PDB entry 4WCU | X-ray diffraction, 2.35 A resolution | chains A and C of the 4 polymer chains in the assembly

Chain A (and C):
Molecule: cAMP-specific 3', 5'-cyclic phosphodiesterase 4D
From: Homo sapiens
Notes: EC 3.1.4.53; chain C of this document is another copy of the same molecule, construct and numbering; everything in this record applies to it too
UniProt: Q08499 (PDE4D_HUMAN); residues 79-437 here correspond to UniProt positions 381-739 (UniProt number = residue number + 302)
Amino-acid sequence (359 residues; each row starts with the number of its first residue):
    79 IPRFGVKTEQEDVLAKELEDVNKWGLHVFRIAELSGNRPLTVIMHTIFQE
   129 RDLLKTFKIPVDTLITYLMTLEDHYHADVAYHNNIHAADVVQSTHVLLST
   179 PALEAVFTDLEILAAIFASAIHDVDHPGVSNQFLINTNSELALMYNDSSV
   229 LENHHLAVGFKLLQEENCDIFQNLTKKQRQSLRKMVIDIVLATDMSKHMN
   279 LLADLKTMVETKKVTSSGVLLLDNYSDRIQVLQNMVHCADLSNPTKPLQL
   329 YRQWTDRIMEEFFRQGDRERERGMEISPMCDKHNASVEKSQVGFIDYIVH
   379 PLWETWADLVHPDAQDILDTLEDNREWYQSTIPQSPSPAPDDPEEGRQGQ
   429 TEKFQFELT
Disordered / not traced: 79-89, 412-428, 437 (chain C: 79-90, 292-297, 412-428, 436-437)
Metal / ion sites: Zn2+: His164, His200, Asp201, Asp318; Mg2+ near Asp201 (its only coordinating residue here)
Residues lining bound ligands: 3KQ (N-benzyl-2-{6-[(3,5-dichloropyridin-4-yl)acetyl]-2,3-dimethoxyphenoxy}acetamide): Tyr159, His160, Thr271, Met273, Asp318, Leu319, Asn321, Tyr329, Trp332, Thr333, Ile336, Met337, Phe340, Met357, Gln369, Phe372, Ile376, Phe432, Gln433, Leu436

How chain A and chain C interact:
Residue-residue contacts - 9 pairs, chain A then chain C:
  Glu366(A) with Trp405(C), hydrogen bond
  Trp405(A) with Gln327(C), hydrogen bond
  Ser408(A) with Gln327(C); Arg330(C), hydrogen bond (backbone-side chain)
  Thr409(A) with Leu326(C); Trp405(C), hydrogen bond
  Ile410(A) with Arg330(C), hydrogen bond (backbone-side chain)
  Pro411(A) with Trp405(C), hydrophobic; Thr409(C)

Overview:
The interface between chain A and chain C involves 6 residues on one side and 5 on the other; the contacts
include 5 hydrogen bonds. Polar pairs include Glu366(A)-Trp405(C), Trp405(A)-Gln327(C) and
Ser408(A)-Arg330(C). Bound to chain A: compound 3KQ.
Both chains are cAMP-specific 3', 5'-cyclic phosphodiesterase 4D (Homo sapiens). Entry 4WCU (PDE4 complexed
with inhibitor) was determined by X-ray diffraction together with 4W1O from the same study.
